PDB entry 5B0Z | X-ray diffraction, 1.99 A resolution | chains D and J of the 10 polymer chains in the assembly

[Chain D]
Molecule: Histone H2B type 1-J
Organism: Homo sapiens
UniProtKB: P06899 (H2B1J_HUMAN); residues 0-125 here correspond to UniProt positions 1-126 (UniProt number = residue number + 1)
Amino-acid sequence (129 residues; each row starts with the number of its first residue; numbers below 1 keep their minus sign (Gly-3 is residue -3)):
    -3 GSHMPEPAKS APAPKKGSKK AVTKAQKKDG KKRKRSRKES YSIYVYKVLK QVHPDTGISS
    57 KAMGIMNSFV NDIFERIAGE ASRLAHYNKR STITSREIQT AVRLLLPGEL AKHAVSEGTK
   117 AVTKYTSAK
Unresolved in the structure: -3 to 30, 125
Sequence notes: expression tag (-3 to -1)
Bound ions: Mn2+: Val48 (shared with 1 residue of chain E)
Curated features (UniProtKB/Swiss-Prot):
  - modified residue: Pro1 (N-acetylproline), Glu2 (ADP-ribosyl glutamic acid), Lys5 (N6-(2-hydroxyisobutyryl)lysine), Ser6 (ADP-ribosylserine), Lys11 (N6-(beta-hydroxybutyryl)lysine), Lys12 (N6-(2-hydroxyisobutyryl)lysine), Ser14 (Phosphoserine), Lys15 (N6-acetyllysine), Lys16 (N6-(beta-hydroxybutyryl)lysine), Lys20 (N6-(2-hydroxyisobutyryl)lysine), Lys23 (N6-(2-hydroxyisobutyryl)lysine), Lys24 (N6-(2-hydroxyisobutyryl)lysine), Lys34 (N6-(2-hydroxyisobutyryl)lysine), Glu35 (PolyADP-ribosyl glutamic acid), Ser36 (Phosphoserine), Lys43 (N6-(2-hydroxyisobutyryl)lysine), Lys46 (N6-(2-hydroxyisobutyryl)lysine), Lys57 (N6,N6-dimethyllysine), Arg79 (Dimethylated arginine), Lys85 (N6,N6,N6-trimethyllysine) and 6 more in UniProt
  - glycosylation: Ser112 (O-linked (GlcNAc) serine)
  - cross-link (Glycyl lysine isopeptide (Lys-Gly)): Lys5 (interchain with G-Cter in SUMO2), Lys20 (interchain with G-Cter in SUMO2), Lys34 (interchain with G-Cter in ubiquitin), Lys120 (interchain with G-Cter in ubiquitin)

[Chain J]
Molecule: 146-nt DNA strand
Organism: Homo sapiens
Sequence (146 nucleotides; row label = number of the first residue in the row):
   147 ATCAATATCC ACCTGCAGAT TCTACCAAAA GTGTATTTGG AAACTGCTCC ATCAAAAGGC
   207 ATGTTCAGCT GAATTCAGCT GAACATGCCT TTTGATGGAG CAGTTTCCAA ATACACTTTT
   267 GGTAGAATCT GCAGGTGGAT ATTGAT
Bound ions: Mn2+: DG185, DG186

[How chain D and chain J interact]
Residue-residue contacts (12):
  Arg31(D) with DG271(J), phosphate contact
  Ser32(D) with DA270(J), phosphate contact
  Arg33(D) with DG268(J), base contact; DT269(J), hydrogen bond to the sugar; DA270(J), phosphate contact
  Lys34(D) with DT269(J), phosphate contact; DA270(J), hydrogen bond to the phosphate
  Glu35(D) with DT269(J), phosphate contact
  Ser36(D) with DT269(J), hydrogen bond to the phosphate
  Ile39(D) with DG268(J), phosphate contact; DT269(J), phosphate contact
  Tyr40(D) with DG268(J), hydrogen bond to the phosphate
Interface residues without a listed pair, chain J (5 interface residues in all): DC193

[Overview]
The interface between chain D and chain J involves 8 residues on one side and 5 on the other, with 4 hydrogen
bonds. Among the polar pairs are Arg33(D)-DT269(J), Lys34(D)-DA270(J) and Ser36(D)-DT269(J). DG185(J) and
DG186(J) coordinate Mn2+.
Chain D is Histone H2B type 1-J and chain J is a 146-nt DNA strand, both from Homo sapiens; the structure, The
crystal structure of the nucleosome containing H3.2, at 1.98 A resolution, was determined by X-ray diffraction
together with 5B0Y from the same study.
